PDB entry 2DW0 | X-ray diffraction, 2.15 A resolution | chain A

== Chain A ==
Protein: Catrocollastatin
From: Crotalus atrox
UniProt: Q90282 (Q90282_CROAT); numbering as in UniProt (aligned over 191-609)
Amino-acid sequence (419 residues; each row starts with the number of its first residue):
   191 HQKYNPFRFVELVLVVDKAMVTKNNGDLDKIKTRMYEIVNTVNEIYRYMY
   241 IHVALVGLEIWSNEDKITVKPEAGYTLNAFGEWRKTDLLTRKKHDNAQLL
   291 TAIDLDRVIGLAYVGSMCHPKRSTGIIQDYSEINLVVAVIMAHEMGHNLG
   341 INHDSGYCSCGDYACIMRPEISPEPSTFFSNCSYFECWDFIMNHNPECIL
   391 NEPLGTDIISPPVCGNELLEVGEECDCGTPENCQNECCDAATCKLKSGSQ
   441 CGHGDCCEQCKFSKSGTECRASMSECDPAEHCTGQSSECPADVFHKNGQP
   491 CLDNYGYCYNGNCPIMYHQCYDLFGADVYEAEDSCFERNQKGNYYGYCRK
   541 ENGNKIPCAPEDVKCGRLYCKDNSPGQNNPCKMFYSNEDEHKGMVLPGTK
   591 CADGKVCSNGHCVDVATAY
Disordered / not traced: 191-195
Cystine bridges: Cys308-Cys388, Cys348-Cys372, Cys350-Cys355, Cys404-Cys433, Cys415-Cys428, Cys417-Cys423, Cys427-Cys450, Cys441-Cys447, Cys446-Cys472, Cys459-Cys479, Cys466-Cys498, Cys491-Cys503, Cys510-Cys560, Cys525-Cys571, Cys538-Cys548, Cys555-Cys597, Cys591-Cys602
Glycans and other covalent adducts: glycan linked to Asn371
Bound ions: Ca2+ site 1: Glu201, Asp285, Cys388, Asn391; Zn2+: His333, His337, His343 (together with gm6001); Ca2+ site 2: Val403, Asn406, Leu408, Glu410, Glu413, Asp416; Ca2+ site 3: Asp467, Pro468, Glu470, Asp482, Val483
Residues lining bound ligands: gm6001 (GM6; 3-(N-hydroxycarboxamido)-2-isobutylpropanoyl-trp-methylamide): Arg297, Val298, Ile299, Gly300, Leu301, Ala302, Tyr320, Ile330, His333, Glu334, His337, His343, Arg358, Pro359, Glu360, Ile361
UniProt features mapped onto this chain:
  - region: Cys459 to Cys472 (Inhibits platelet aggregation)
  - motif: Glu465 to Asp467 (D/ECD-tripeptide)
  - active site: Glu334
  - binding site (Ca(2+)): Glu201, Asp285, Cys388, Asn391, Val403, Asn406, Leu408, Glu410, Glu413, Asp416, Asp467, Pro468, Glu470, Asp482, Val483
  - binding site (Zn(2+)): His333, His337, His343
  - glycosylation: Asn371 (N-linked (GlcNAc...) asparagine)
Reported in the primary citation:
  - Zn2+ coordination: His333, His337, His343
  - catalytic residues: Glu334 (proposed by the authors, not directly observed)
  - post-translational modification sites: Asn371
  - Ca2+ coordination: Leu408
  - conformationally variable residues (domain motion): Val403, Gly438

== Summary ==
Ligands of chain A: gm6001. Glu201, Asp285, Cys388 and Asn391 form the Ca2+ site 1. His333, His337 and His343
form the Zn2+ site. From UniProt: active-site residue Glu334, 15 Ca2+-binding residues and 3 Zn2+-binding
residues. From the paper: the catalytic residue Glu334; Zn2+ coordination by His333, His337 and His343.
Chain A is Catrocollastatin (Crotalus atrox); the structure, Crystal structure of VAP2 from Crotalus atrox
venom (Form 2-1 crystal), was determined by X-ray diffraction (same publication as 2DW1 and 2DW2).
